8HHA - chains B and F of the 7 polymer chains in the assembly; structure by electron microscopy, 3.40 A resolution.

[Chain B]
Protein: ATP synthase subunit alpha
Source organism: Bacillus sp. PS3
Notes: EC 7.1.2.2
Reference sequence: A0A0M3VGF9 (A0A0M3VGF9_BACP3); numbering as in UniProt (aligned over 2-502)
Chain sequence (501 residues; row label = number of the first residue in the row):
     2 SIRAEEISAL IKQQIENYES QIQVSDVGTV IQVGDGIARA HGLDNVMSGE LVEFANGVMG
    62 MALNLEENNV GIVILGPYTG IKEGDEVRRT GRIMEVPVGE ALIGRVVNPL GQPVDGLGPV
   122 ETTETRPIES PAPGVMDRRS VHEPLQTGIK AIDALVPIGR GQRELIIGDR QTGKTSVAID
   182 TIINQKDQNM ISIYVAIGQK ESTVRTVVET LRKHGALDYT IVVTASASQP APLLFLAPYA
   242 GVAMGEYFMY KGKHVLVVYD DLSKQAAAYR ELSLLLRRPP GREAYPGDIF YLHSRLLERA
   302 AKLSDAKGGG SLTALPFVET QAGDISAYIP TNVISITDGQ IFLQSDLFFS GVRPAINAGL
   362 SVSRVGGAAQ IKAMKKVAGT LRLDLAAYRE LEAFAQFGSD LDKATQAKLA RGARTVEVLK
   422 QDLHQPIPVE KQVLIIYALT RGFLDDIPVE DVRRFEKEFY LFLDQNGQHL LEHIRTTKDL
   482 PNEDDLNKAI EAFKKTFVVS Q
Not modelled in the structure: 2-23, 502
Differences from the reference sequence: conflict Pro132 (Arg in A0A0M3VGF9), Ser193 (Cys in A0A0M3VGF9), Phe463 (Trp in A0A0M3VGF9)
Small-molecule neighbours:
  - ATP (adenosine-5'-triphosphate), molecule 1: Asp170, Arg171, Gln172, Thr173, Gly174, Lys175, Thr176, Ser177, Gln200, Glu320, Phe349, Arg354, Gln422, Asp423, Leu424
  - ATP, molecule 2: Ile335, Ser336, Val363, Arg365

[Chain F]
Protein: ATP synthase subunit beta
Source organism: Bacillus sp. PS3
Notes: EC 7.1.2.2
Reference sequence: A0A0M4U1P9 (A0A0M4U1P9_BACP3); numbering as in UniProt (aligned over 1-473)
Chain sequence (484 residues; numbered -10 to 473; the number before each row is that of its first residue; numbers below 1 keep their minus sign (Met-10 is residue -10)):
   -10 MHHHHHHHHH HMTRGRVIQV MGPVVDVKFE NGHLPAIYNA LKIQHKARNE NEVDIDLTLE
    50 VALHLGDDTV RTIAMASTDG LIRGMEVIDT GAPISVPVGE VTLGRVFNVL GEPIDLEGDI
   110 PADARRDPIH RPAPKFEELA TEVEILETGI KVVDLLAPYI KGGKIGLFGG AGVGKTVLIQ
   170 ELIHNIAQEH GGISVFAGVG ERTREGNDLY HEMKDSGVIS KTAMVFGQMN EPPGARMRVA
   230 LTGLTMAEYF RDEQGQDVLL FIDNIFRFTQ AGSEVSALLG RMPSAVGYQP TLATEMGQLQ
   290 ERITSTAKGS ITSIQAIYVP ADDYTDPAPA TTFSHLDATT NLERKLAEMG IYPAVDPLAS
   350 TSRALAPEIV GEEHYQVARK VQQTLQRYKE LQDIIAILGM DELSDEDKLV VHRARRIQFF
   410 LSQNFHVAEQ FTGQPGSYVP VKETVRGFKE ILEGKYDHLP EDAFRLVGRI EEVVEKAKAM
   470 GVEV
Not modelled in the structure: -10 to 0, 472-473
Differences from the reference sequence: initiating methionine (-10); expression tag (-9 to 0)
Ion coordination: Mg2+: Thr165, Glu190, Glu194 (together with ATP)
Small-molecule neighbours:
  - ATP (adenosine-5'-triphosphate), molecule 1: Gly159, Ala160, Gly161, Val162, Gly163, Lys164, Thr165, Val166, Glu190, Arg191, Glu194, Tyr307, Tyr341, Pro342, Phe414, Ala417, Phe420
  - ATP, molecule 2: Ser351, Tyr364, Arg368

[How chain B and chain F interact]
Pairs across the interface - 68 pairs, chain B then chain F:
  Gly43(B) - Arg72(F)
  Leu44(B) - Arg72(F)  hydrogen bond (backbone-side chain)
  Asn46(B) - Arg37(F)
  Asn46(B) - Ile71(F)
  Val47(B) - Leu70(F)
  Val47(B) - Ile71(F)
  Met48(B) - Asn40(F)
  Met48(B) - Gly69(F)
  Met48(B) - Leu70(F)
  Met48(B) - Ile71(F)  hydrophobic
  Ser49(B) - Thr67(F)
  Ser49(B) - Asp68(F)
  Ser49(B) - Gly69(F)  hydrogen bond (backbone-backbone)
  Ser49(B) - Leu70(F)  hydrogen bond (backbone-backbone)
  Asn65(B) - Val9(F)
  Asn65(B) - Met10(F)
  Leu66(B) - Gln8(F)
  Leu66(B) - Val9(F)  hydrogen bond (backbone-backbone)
  Leu66(B) - Leu70(F)
  Glu67(B) - Met10(F)
  Glu67(B) - Arg72(F)  hydrogen bond (backbone-side chain)
  Glu68(B) - Ile7(F)
  Glu68(B) - Gln8(F)
  Glu68(B) - Arg72(F)
  Val71(B) - Arg72(F)
  Arg90(B) - Asn40(F)  hydrogen bond (side chain-backbone)
  Gly92(B) - Asn40(F)
  Glu130(B) - Asp68(F)
  Ala133(B) - Asn219(F)
  Gly135(B) - Thr192(F)
  Val136(B) - Thr192(F)
  Val136(B) - Asn196(F)
  Met137(B) - Ile103(F)
  Met137(B) - Asp104(F)
  Met137(B) - Tyr199(F)  hydrophobic
  Arg139(B) - Thr192(F)
  Arg139(B) - Asn196(F)
  Pro280(B) - Ala266(F)  hydrophobic
  Arg283(B) - Asp312(F)  salt bridge
  Arg283(B) - Asp315(F)  salt bridge
  Asp289(B) - Glu263(F)
  Phe291(B) - Met218(F)  hydrophobic
  Phe291(B) - Arg256(F)
  Phe291(B) - Gln259(F)
  Tyr292(B) - Met218(F)
  Tyr292(B) - Glu220(F)
  Tyr292(B) - Arg225(F)
  Tyr292(B) - Glu263(F)
  Ser295(B) - Met218(F)  hydrogen bond (side chain-backbone)
  Glu299(B) - Thr192(F)  hydrogen bond
  Glu299(B) - Met218(F)
  Glu299(B) - Asn219(F)
  Ser327(B) - Asp311(F)
  Thr332(B) - Ala160(F)
  Thr332(B) - Tyr307(F)
  Ile335(B) - Ala160(F)  hydrophobic
  Ile335(B) - Arg191(F)
  Ser336(B) - Arg191(F)  hydrogen bond (backbone-side chain)
  Ser336(B) - Arg256(F)  hydrogen bond
  Ile337(B) - Arg191(F)  hydrogen bond (backbone-side chain)
  Ile337(B) - Met218(F)  hydrophobic
  Thr338(B) - Arg191(F)
  Asp339(B) - Arg191(F)
  Asp339(B) - Arg193(F)  salt bridge
  Leu361(B) - Glu337(F)
  Arg365(B) - Gly161(F)
  Arg365(B) - Arg191(F)
  Gly367(B) - Gln419(F)
Also at the interface, not in a pair above, chain B (49 interface residues in all): Asp45, Asn69, Asn70, Ile94, Pro134, Ser141, Arg164, Pro281, Gly282, Gly288, Arg296, Asn333, Val366
Also at the interface, not in a pair above, chain F (47 interface residues in all): Glu190, Gly195, Phe215, Gln217, Pro221, Pro272, Val275, Gly276, Pro309, Ala310, Arg333, Phe420

[Overview]
49 residues of chain B face 47 of chain F across their interface, with 11 hydrogen bonds and 3 salt bridges.
Polar pairs include Arg283(B)-Asp312(F), Arg283(B)-Asp315(F) and Asp339(B)-Arg193(F). One ATP molecule is
bound between chain B and chain F. Chain B binds ATP.
Chain B is ATP synthase subunit alpha and chain F is ATP synthase subunit beta, both from Bacillus sp. PS3;
the structure, F1 domain of FoF1-ATPase from Bacillus PS3,120 degrees,lowATP, was determined by electron
microscopy together with 8HH1, 8HH2, 8HH3, 8HH4, 8HH5, 8HH6 and 5 further entries from the same study.
